3VWK - chains C and D of the 4 polymer chains in the assembly; structure by X-ray diffraction, 2.94 A resolution.

[Chain C]
Name: NKT15 T cell receptor alpha-chain
From: Homo sapiens
Amino-acid sequence (209 residues; row label = number of the first residue in the row; note: 3 numbers in that range are skipped by the numbering (no residue carries them; nothing is unmodelled there); numbers below 1 keep their minus sign (Met-1 is residue -1)):
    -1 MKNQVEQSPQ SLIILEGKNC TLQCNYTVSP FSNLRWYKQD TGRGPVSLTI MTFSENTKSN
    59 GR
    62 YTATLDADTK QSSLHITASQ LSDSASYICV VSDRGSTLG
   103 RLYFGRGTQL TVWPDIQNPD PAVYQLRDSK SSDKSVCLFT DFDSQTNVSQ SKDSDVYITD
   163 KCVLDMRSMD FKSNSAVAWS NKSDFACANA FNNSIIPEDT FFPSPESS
Unresolved in the structure: -1 to 1, 132-136, 154, 205-210
Cystine bridges: Cys22-Cys90, Cys139-Cys189
Residues lining bound ligands: 4GH (N-{(2S,3R)-1-[(4-deoxy-alpha-D-xylo-hexopyranosyl)oxy]-3-hydroxyoctadecan-2-yl}hexacosanamide): Pro28, Phe29, Ser30, Phe51, Asp94, Arg95, Gly96

[Chain D]
Name: NKT15 T cell receptor beta-chain
From: Homo sapiens
Amino-acid sequence (246 residues; numbered 0 to 247; 2 numbers in that range are skipped by the numbering (no residue carries them; nothing is unmodelled there); the number before each row is that of its first residue; numbering starts at 0):
     0 MEADIYQTPR YLVIGTGKKI TLECSQTMGH DKMYWYQQDP GMELHLIHYS YGVNSTEKGD
    60 LSSE
    65 STVSRIRTEH FPLTLESARP SHTSQYLCAS SGLRDRGLY
   105 EQYFGPGTRL TVTEDLKNVF PPEVAVFEPS EAEISHTQKA TLVCLATGFY PDHVELSWWV
   165 NGKEVHSGVC TDPQPLKEQP ALNDSRYALS SRLRVSATFW QNPRNHFRCQ VQFYGLSEND
   225 EWTQDRAKPV TQIVSAEAWG RAD
Unresolved in the structure: 0-2, 247
Cystine bridges: Cys23-Cys92, Cys148-Cys213
Bound ions: Mg2+ near Asp30 (its only coordinating residue here)

[Interface between chain C and chain D]
Pairs across the interface - 66 pairs, chain C then chain D:
  Asn31(C) with Leu102(D)
  Arg33(C) with Tyr103(D), hydrogen bond (side chain-backbone)
  Tyr35(C) with Gln106(D), hydrogen bond (side chain-backbone); Phe108(D), hydrophobic
  Gln37(C) with Gln37(D), hydrogen bond
  Gly40(C) with Gln89(D)
  Arg41(C) with Pro110(D)
  Gly42(C) with Gly109(D); Pro110(D)
  Pro43(C) with Phe108(D)
  Ser45(C) with Glu105(D), hydrogen bond
  Ile48(C) with Glu105(D)
  Thr50(C) with Leu102(D)
  Thr98(C) with Lys31(D), hydrogen bond (backbone-side chain); Tyr50(D)
  Leu104(C) with Gln106(D)
  Phe106(C) with Tyr35(D); Leu43(D), hydrophobic; Gln106(D)
  Asp122(C) with His140(D), salt bridge
  Tyr126(C) with Ser134(D); Ala136(D), hydrophobic; Glu137(D); His140(D); Thr141(D)
  Gln127(C) with Ser134(D)
  Leu128(C) with Phe131(D); Glu132(D)
  Arg129(C) with Phe131(D); Glu132(D), hydrogen bond (backbone-backbone)
  Asp130(C) with Val130(D); Phe131(D)
  Ser131(C) with Val130(D), hydrogen bond (side chain-backbone); Glu132(D); Glu241(D)
  Ser137(C) with Phe131(D)
  Thr142(C) with Arg198(D)
  Asp143(C) with Arg198(D), salt bridge
  Ser156(C) with Glu182(D)
  Tyr159(C) with Leu180(D), hydrophobic; Glu182(D)
  Thr161(C) with Asp176(D), hydrogen bond; Ser194(D)
  Cys164(C) with Cys174(D), disulfide; Thr175(D); Arg196(D)
  Val165(C) with Cys174(D)
  Leu166(C) with Gly172(D); Val173(D); Cys174(D), hydrophobic; Arg198(D)
  Asp167(C) with Ser171(D); Gly172(D), hydrogen bond (backbone-backbone)
  Met168(C) with Ser171(D); Gly172(D); Arg198(D); Val199(D), hydrophobic
  Arg169(C) with His170(D), hydrogen bond (side chain-backbone); Ser171(D), hydrogen bond (backbone-side chain)
  Ser170(C) with Ser171(D)
  Phe173(C) with Arg198(D)
  Ser175(C) with Arg198(D), hydrogen bond
  Ser177(C) with Arg196(D), hydrogen bond
  Val179(C) with Arg196(D)
  Trp181(C) with Ala192(D), hydrophobic
  Phe203(C) with Ala136(D), hydrophobic
Also at the interface, not in a pair above, chain C (47 interface residues in all): Ile89, Leu99, Arg108, Val138, Leu140, Ile160, Asp162
Also at the interface, not in a pair above, chain D (46 interface residues in all): Tyr33, Glu42, Leu91, Ser95, Ala129, Thr145, Val147, Leu149, Ser200, Ala242
Disulfides between the chains: Cys164(C)-Cys174(D)

[Overview]
Chain C and chain D form an interface of 47 and 46 residues respectively, with 1 disulfide bond, 13 hydrogen
bonds and 2 salt bridges. Polar contacts include Asp122(C)-His140(D), Asp143(C)-Arg198(D) and
Arg33(C)-Tyr103(D). Ligands of chain C: compound 4GH.
Here chain C is NKT15 T cell receptor alpha-chain and chain D is NKT15 T cell receptor beta-chain, both from
Homo sapiens. Entry 3VWK (Ternary crystal structure of the human NKT TCR-CD1d-4'deoxy-alpha-galactosylceramide
complex) was determined by X-ray diffraction, deposited together with 3VWJ.
